4EMG - chains C and D of the 7 polymer chains in the assembly; structure by X-ray diffraction, 2.70 A resolution.

Chain C (and D):
Molecule: Probable U6 snRNA-associated Sm-like protein LSm3
From: Schizosaccharomyces pombe
Notes: chain D of this document is another copy of the same molecule, construct and numbering; everything in this record applies to it too
UniProtKB: Q9Y7M4 (LSM3_SCHPO); numbering as in UniProt (aligned over 1-93)
Amino-acid sequence (93 residues; numbered 1 to 93; the number before each row is that of its first residue):
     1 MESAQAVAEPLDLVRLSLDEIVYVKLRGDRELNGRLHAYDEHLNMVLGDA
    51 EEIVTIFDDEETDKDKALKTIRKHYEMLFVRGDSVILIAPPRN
Unresolved in the structure: 1-8, 56-69
Modified residues: Mse1 (selenomethionine); Mse45 (selenomethionine; parent Met); Mse77 (selenomethionine; parent Met)
Curated features (UniProtKB/Swiss-Prot):
  - modified residue: S84 (Phosphoserine)
Reported in the primary citation:
  - self-association interface (contacts with another copy of this molecule); pairs are residue here / residue on that copy: F79-I88 (backbone contact)

Chain C / chain D interface:
Pairs across the interface (35):
  R30(C) - K25(D)
  A38(C) - E9(D)
  A38(C) - P10(D)
  Y39(C) - P10(D)
  D40(C) - P10(D)
  N44(C) - P10(D)
  V46(C) - P10(D)
  V46(C) - L13(D)  hydrophobic
  E52(C) - L87(D)
  K73(C) - Y23(D)
  H74(C) - R92(D)  hydrogen bond
  Y75(C) - Y23(D)
  Y75(C) - A89(D)  hydrophobic
  Y75(C) - R92(D)
  E76(C) - R92(D)  salt bridge
  E76(C) - N93(D)  hydrogen bond (side chain-backbone)
  Mse77(C) - A89(D)
  Mse77(C) - P90(D)
  L78(C) - L13(D)
  L78(C) - I88(D)
  F79(C) - P10(D)
  F79(C) - L11(D)  hydrophobic
  F79(C) - L13(D)
  F79(C) - L43(D)  hydrophobic
  F79(C) - I86(D)
  F79(C) - L87(D)
  F79(C) - I88(D)  hydrogen bond (backbone-backbone)
  V80(C) - I86(D)
  R81(C) - H42(D)
  R81(C) - L43(D)
  R81(C) - G82(D)  hydrogen bond (side chain-backbone)
  R81(C) - D83(D)  salt bridge
  R81(C) - V85(D)
  R81(C) - I86(D)  hydrogen bond (backbone-backbone)
  S84(C) - I86(D)
Also at the interface, not in a pair above, chain C (21 interface residues in all): L26, L32, Mse45, D83
Also at the interface, not in a pair above, chain D (21 interface residues in all): V14, R27, E31

In short:
The chain C/chain D interface involves 21 residues from each chain; the contacts include 5 hydrogen bonds and
2 salt bridges. Among the polar pairs are E76(C)-R92(D), R81(C)-D83(D) and H74(C)-R92(D). The paper reports a
self-association interface involving F79(C) and I88(C).
Both chains are Probable U6 snRNA-associated Sm-like protein LSm3 (Schizosaccharomyces pombe). Entry 4EMG
(Crystal structure of SpLsm3) was determined by X-ray diffraction together with 4EMH and 4EMK from the same
study.
